Entry 9UD5 (electron microscopy, 2.90 A resolution); this record covers chains D and F of the 6 polymer chains in the assembly.

== Chain D ==
Name: Na(+)-translocating NADH-quinone reductase subunit D
Source organism: Vibrio cholerae O395
Notes: EC 7.2.1.1
UniProt: A5F5Y6 (NQRD_VIBC3); residue numbers follow UniProt; this construct covers 1-210
Amino-acid sequence (210 residues; row label = number of the first residue in the row):
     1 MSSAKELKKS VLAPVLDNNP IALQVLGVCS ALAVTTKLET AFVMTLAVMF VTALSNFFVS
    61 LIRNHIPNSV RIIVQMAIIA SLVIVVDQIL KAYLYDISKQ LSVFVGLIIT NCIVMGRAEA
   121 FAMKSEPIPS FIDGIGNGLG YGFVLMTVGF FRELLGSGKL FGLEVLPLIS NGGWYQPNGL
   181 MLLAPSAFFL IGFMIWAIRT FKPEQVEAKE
Disordered / not traced: 1-4
Metal / ion sites: 2Fe-2S cluster Fe: Cys29, Cys112 (shared with 1 residue of chain E)
Small-molecule neighbours: 2Fe-2S cluster (FES): Gly27, Val28, Cys29, Thr110, Asn111, Cys112

== Chain F ==
Name: Na(+)-translocating NADH-quinone reductase subunit F
Source organism: Vibrio cholerae O395
Notes: EC 7.2.1.1
UniProt: A5F5Y4 (NQRF_VIBC3); residue numbers follow UniProt; this construct covers 1-408
Amino-acid sequence (414 residues; row label = number of the first residue in the row):
     1 MSTIIFGVVM FTLIILALVL VILFAKSKLV PTGDITISIN GDPEKAIVTQ PGGKLLTALA
    61 GAGVFVSSAC GGGGSCGQCR VKIKSGGGDI LPTELDHISK GEAREGERLA CQVAVKADMD
   121 LELPEEIFGV KKWECTVISN DNKATFIKEL KLAIPDGESV PFRAGGYIQI EAPAHHVKYA
   181 DFDVPEKYRG DWDKFNLFRY ESKVDEPIIR AYSMANYPEE FGIIMLNVRI ATPPPNNPNV
   241 PPGQMSSYIW SLKAGDKCTI SGPFGEFFAK DTDAEMVFIG GGAGMAPMRS HIFDQLKRLK
   301 SKRKMSYWYG ARSKREMFYV EDFDGLAAEN DNFVWHCALS DPQPEDNWTG YTGFIHNVLY
   361 ENYLKDHEAP EDCEYYMCGP PMMNAAVINM LKNLGVEEEN ILLDDFGGHH HHHH
Disordered / not traced: 409-414
Differences from the reference sequence: expression tag (409-414)
Metal / ion sites: 2Fe-2S cluster Fe: Cys76, Cys79, Cys111
Small-molecule neighbours:
  - FAD (flavin-adenine dinucleotide): Tyr167, Arg210, Ala211, Tyr212, Ser213, Asn227, Val228, Arg229, Ala231, Thr232, Pro233, Pro234, Asn237, Val240, Pro241, Pro242, Gly243, Gln244, Met245, Ser246, Phe406, Gly407
  - 2Fe-2S cluster (FES): Gly72, Gly74, Cys76, Gly77, Gln78, Cys79, Leu109, Cys111, Gln112
Curated features (UniProtKB/Swiss-Prot):
  - binding site ([2Fe-2S] cluster): Cys70, Cys76, Cys79, Cys111
  - mutagenesis: Cys70 (C70A: Loss of the 2Fe-2S center, but does not affect flavin content. Exhibits very low NADH:quinone oxidoreductase activity), Cys76 (C76A: Loss of the 2Fe-2S center, but does not affect flavin content. Exhibits very low NADH:quinone oxidoreductase activity), Cys79 (C79A: Loss of the 2Fe-2S center, but does not affect flavin content. Exhibits very low NADH:quinone oxidoreductase activity), Cys111 (C111A: Loss of the 2Fe-2S center, but does not affect flavin content. Exhibits very low NADH:quinone oxidoreductase activity), Arg210 (R210L: Decreases flavin content, but does not affect the 2Fe-2S center. Exhibits very low NADH:quinone oxidoreductase activity), Tyr212 (Y212L: Decreases flavin content, but does not affect the 2Fe-2S center. Exhibits very low NADH:quinone oxidoreductase activity), Ser246 (S246A: Decreases flavin content, but does not affect the 2Fe-2S center. Exhibits very low NADH:quinone oxidoreductase activity)

== Interface between chain D and chain F ==
Contacting residue pairs (4; chain D residue first):
  Ser69(D) - Lys26(F)  hydrogen bond
  Ile73(D) - Val19(F)  hydrophobic
  Ile73(D) - Ile22(F)  hydrophobic
  Ser81(D) - Phe11(F)
Also at the interface, not in a pair above, chain D (4 interface residues in all): Val70
Also at the interface, not in a pair above, chain F (5 interface residues in all): Leu23

== Summary ==
The interface between chain D and chain F involves 4 residues on one side and 5 on the other; the contacts
include 1 hydrogen bond. Its one hydrogen-bonded contact is Ser69(D)-Lys26(F). Bound to chain D: 2Fe-2S
cluster. Chain F binds 2Fe-2S cluster and flavin-adenine dinucleotide.
Chain D is Na(+)-translocating NADH-quinone reductase subunit D and chain F is Na(+)-translocating
NADH-quinone reductase subunit F, both from Vibrio cholerae O395; the structure, Cryo-EM structure of
Na+-translocating NADH-ubiquinone oxidoreductase from Vibrio cholerae reduced by NADH, with bound korormicin
A, was determined by electron microscopy together with 9U5G, 9UD3, 9UD4, 9UD6, 9UD8, 9UD9 and 4 further
entries from the same study.
